6MZV - chains D and E of the 42 polymer chains in the assembly; structure by electron microscopy, 3.40 A resolution.

# Chain D (and E)
Protein: Microcompartments protein
From: Haliangium ochraceum (strain DSM 14365 / JCM 11303 / SMP-2)
Notes: chain E of this document is another copy of the same molecule, construct and numbering; everything in this record applies to it too
Reference sequence: D0LID6 (D0LID6_HALO1); residue numbers follow UniProt; this construct covers 1-212
Chain sequence (212 residues; row label = number of the first residue in the row):
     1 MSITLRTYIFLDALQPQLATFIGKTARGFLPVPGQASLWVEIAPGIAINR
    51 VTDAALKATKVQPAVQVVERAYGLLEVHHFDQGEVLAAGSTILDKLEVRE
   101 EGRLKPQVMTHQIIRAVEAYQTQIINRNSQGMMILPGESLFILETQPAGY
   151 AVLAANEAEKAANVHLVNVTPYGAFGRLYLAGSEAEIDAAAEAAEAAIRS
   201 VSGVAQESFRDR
Disordered / not traced: 1-3, 206-212

# How chain D and chain E interact
Contacting residue pairs - 40 pairs, chain D then chain E:
  Glu-69(D) with Arg-70(E), salt bridge
  Arg-70(D) with Arg-70(E)
  Tyr-72(D) with Arg-70(E)
  Thr-110(D) with Pro-44(E); Ile-46(E)
  Gln-112(D) with Arg-50(E)
  Ile-114(D) with Asn-49(E); Arg-50(E); Asp-53(E)
  Arg-115(D) with Lys-57(E), hydrogen bond (backbone-side chain)
  Ala-116(D) with Lys-57(E), hydrogen bond (backbone-side chain)
  Glu-118(D) with Lys-57(E)
  Tyr-120(D) with Phe-29(E), hydrophobic; Leu-56(E), hydrophobic; Val-61(E); Gln-62(E); Pro-63(E)
  Gln-121(D) with Asn-49(E), hydrogen bond (side chain-backbone); Thr-52(E); Asp-53(E); Leu-56(E)
  Ile-124(D) with Arg-27(E); Pro-63(E), hydrophobic; Gln-66(E)
  Ile-125(D) with Asn-49(E)
  Arg-127(D) with Arg-27(E)
  Ile-142(D) with Ile-46(E)
  Leu-143(D) with Ile-46(E)
  Glu-144(D) with Pro-44(E); Gly-45(E); Ile-46(E), hydrogen bond (side chain-backbone)
  Ala-174(D) with Arg-70(E)
  Phe-175(D) with Arg-70(E); Ala-71(E), hydrophobic
  Arg-177(D) with Val-68(E); Glu-69(E), hydrogen bond (side chain-backbone); Arg-70(E), hydrogen bond (side chain-backbone)
  Tyr-179(D) with Ile-46(E), hydrophobic; Asn-49(E), hydrogen bond; Val-68(E)
Other interface residues (no listed pair), chain D (26 interface residues in all): Met-109, Val-117, Gln-123, Gly-173, Leu-178
Other interface residues (no listed pair), chain E (20 interface residues in all): Gly-28

# In short
The interface between chain D and chain E involves 26 residues on one side and 20 on the other, with 7
hydrogen bonds and 1 salt bridge. Polar contacts include Glu-69(D)/Arg-70(E), Arg-115(D)/Lys-57(E) and
Ala-116(D)/Lys-57(E).
Both chains are Microcompartments protein (Haliangium ochraceum (strain DSM 14365 / JCM 11303 / SMP-2)). Entry
6MZV (Cryo-EM structure of the HO BMC shell: BMC-TD focused structure, widened inner ring) was determined by
electron microscopy, deposited together with 6MZU, 6MZX, 6MZY, 6N06, 6N07, 6N09, 6N0F and 6N0G.
